PDB entry 5KYG | X-ray diffraction, 1.90 A resolution | chain A

# Chain A
Name: Cytotoxin / haemolysin homologue TlyA
Source organism: Mycobacterium tuberculosis
Notes: EC 2.1.1.226
UniProtKB: A0A0U0QZA7 (A0A0U0QZA7_MYCTX); residues 60-268 here correspond to UniProt positions 15-223 (UniProt number = residue number - 45)
Amino-acid sequence (225 residues; numbered 44 to 268; the number before each row is that of its first residue):
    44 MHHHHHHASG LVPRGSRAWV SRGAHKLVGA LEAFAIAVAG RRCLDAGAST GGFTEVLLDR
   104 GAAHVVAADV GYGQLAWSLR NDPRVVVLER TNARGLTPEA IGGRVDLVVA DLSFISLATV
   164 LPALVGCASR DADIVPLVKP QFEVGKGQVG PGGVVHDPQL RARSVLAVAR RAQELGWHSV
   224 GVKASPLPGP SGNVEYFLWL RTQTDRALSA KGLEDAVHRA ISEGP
Unresolved in the structure: 44-61
Differences from the reference sequence: initiating methionine (44); expression tag (45-59)
From the paper describing this entry:
  - contacts within the chain: Trp62-Val99 (hydrophobic contact)
  - conformationally variable residues (loop rearrangement, side-chain flip): Thr93, Tyr115

# Summary
The paper reports conformational variability at Thr93 and Tyr115; contacts within the chain involving Trp62
and Val99.
Chain A is Cytotoxin / haemolysin homologue TlyA (Mycobacterium tuberculosis); the structure, RAWV_CTD (Loop
Structure) of 16S/23S 2'-O-methyltransferase TlyA, was determined by X-ray diffraction (same publication as
5KS2 and 5EOV).
